Entry 8DCK (electron microscopy, 3.40 A resolution); this record covers chains B and D of the 12 polymer chains in the assembly.

Chain B:
Protein: Alpha-hemolysin translocation ATP-binding protein HlyB
From: Escherichia coli CFT073
UniProt: Q8FDZ8 (HLYB_ECOL6); numbering as in UniProt (aligned over 1-707)
Chain sequence (707 residues; numbered 1 to 707; the number before each row is that of its first residue):
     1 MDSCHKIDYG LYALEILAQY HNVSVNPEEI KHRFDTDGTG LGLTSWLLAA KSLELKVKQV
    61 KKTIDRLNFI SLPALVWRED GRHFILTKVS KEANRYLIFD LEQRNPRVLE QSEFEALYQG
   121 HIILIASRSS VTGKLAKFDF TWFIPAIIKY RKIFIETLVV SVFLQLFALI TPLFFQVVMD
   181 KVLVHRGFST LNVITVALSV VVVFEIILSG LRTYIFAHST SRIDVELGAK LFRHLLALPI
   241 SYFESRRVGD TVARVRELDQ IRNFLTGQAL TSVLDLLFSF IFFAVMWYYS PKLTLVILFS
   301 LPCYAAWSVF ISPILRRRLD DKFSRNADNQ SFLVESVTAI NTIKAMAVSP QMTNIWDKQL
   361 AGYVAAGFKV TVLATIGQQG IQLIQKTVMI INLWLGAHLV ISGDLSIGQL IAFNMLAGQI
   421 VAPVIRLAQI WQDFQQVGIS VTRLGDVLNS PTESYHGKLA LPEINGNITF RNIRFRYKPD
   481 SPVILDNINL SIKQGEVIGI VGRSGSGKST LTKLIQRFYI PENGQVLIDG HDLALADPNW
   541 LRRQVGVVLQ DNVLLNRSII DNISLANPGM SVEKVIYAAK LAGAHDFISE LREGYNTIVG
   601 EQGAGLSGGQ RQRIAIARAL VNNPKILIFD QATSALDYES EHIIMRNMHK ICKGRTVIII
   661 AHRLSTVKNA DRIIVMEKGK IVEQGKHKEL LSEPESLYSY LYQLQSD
Not modelled in the structure: 1-136, 707
Construct notes: engineered mutation Gln631 (Glu in Q8FDZ8)
Ion coordination: Mg2+: Ser509, Gln550 (together with ATP)
Residues lining bound ligands:
  - ATP (adenosine-5'-triphosphate), molecule 1: Glu244, Tyr477, Lys478, Ile484, Arg503, Ser504, Gly505, Ser506, Gly507, Lys508, Ser509, Thr510, Gln550, His662
  - ATP, molecule 2: Leu591, Gly605, Leu606, Ser607, Gly608, Gly609, Gln610, Ala635
Curated features (UniProtKB/Swiss-Prot):
  - active site: His83
  - binding site (ATP): Gly502 to Ser509

Chain D:
Protein: Membrane fusion protein (MFP) family protein
From: Escherichia coli CFT073
UniProt: A0A0H2VCZ1 (A0A0H2VCZ1_ECOL6); residue numbers follow UniProt; this construct covers 1-478
Chain sequence (478 residues; numbered 1 to 478; the number before each row is that of its first residue):
     1 MKTWLMGFSE FLLRYKLVWS ETWKIRKQLD TPVREKDENE FLPAHLELIE TPVSRRPRLV
    61 AYFIMGFLVI AVILSVLGQV EIVATANGKL TLSGRSKEIK PIENSIVKEI IVKEGESVRK
   121 GDVLLKLTAL GAEADTLKTQ SSLLQTRLEQ TRYQILSRSI ELNKLPELKL PDEPYFQNVS
   181 EEEVLRLTSL IKEQFSTWQN QKYQKELNLD KKRAERLTIL ARINRYENLS RVEKSRLDDF
   241 RSLLHKQAIA KHAVLEQENK YVEAANELRV YKSQLEQIES EILSAKEEYQ LVTQLFKNEI
   301 LDKLRQTTDN IELLTLELEK NEERQQASVI RAPVSGKVQQ LKVHTEGGVV TTAETLMVIV
   361 PEDDTLEVTA LVQNKDIGFI NVGQNAIIKV EAFPYTRYGY LVGKVKNINL DAIEDQKLGL
   421 VFNVIVSVEE NDLSTGNKHI PLSSGMAVTA EIKTGMRSVI SYLLSPLEES VTESLHER
Not modelled in the structure: 1-8, 78-478

Chain B / chain D interface:
Residue-residue contacts (33):
  Asp139(B) with Arg14(D), salt bridge
  Phe140(B) with Tyr15(D)
  Thr141(B) with Arg14(D); Tyr15(D)
  Ile144(B) with Val18(D), hydrophobic; Trp19(D), hydrophobic
  Pro145(B) with Thr22(D)
  Ile148(B) with Trp19(D), hydrophobic; Thr22(D)
  Tyr150(B) with Ile49(D)
  Arg151(B) with Arg26(D)
  Ile153(B) with Arg58(D)
  Glu156(B) with Tyr62(D), hydrogen bond
  Phe163(B) with Leu68(D), hydrophobic
  Phe167(B) with Ile64(D), hydrophobic; Leu68(D), hydrophobic
  Phe204(B) with Ile64(D), hydrophobic; Phe67(D), hydrophobic
  Leu208(B) with Ala61(D), hydrophobic; Ile64(D), hydrophobic
  Leu211(B) with Pro57(D), hydrophobic
  Tyr214(B) with Val53(D), hydrophobic
  His218(B) with Thr51(D); Pro52(D); Val53(D)
  Arg222(B) with Leu48(D); Ile49(D), hydrogen bond (side chain-backbone); Glu50(D); Thr51(D), hydrogen bond (side chain-backbone); Pro52(D)
  Val225(B) with Leu48(D), hydrophobic; Ile49(D), hydrophobic
  Glu226(B) with Ile49(D)
Also at the interface, not in a pair above, chain B (26 interface residues in all): Ile147, Lys149, Val159, Val160, Ile207, Ile215
Also at the interface, not in a pair above, chain D (26 interface residues in all): Trp23, Lys27, Leu29, Asp30, His45, Met65, Val69

Summary:
Chain B and chain D each contribute 26 residues to their interface, with 3 hydrogen bonds and 1 salt bridge.
Polar contacts include Asp139(B)-Arg14(D), Glu156(B)-Tyr62(D) and Arg222(B)-Ile49(D). Ligands of chain B: ATP.
Chain B is Alpha-hemolysin translocation ATP-binding protein HlyB and chain D is Membrane fusion protein (MFP)
family protein, both from Escherichia coli CFT073; the structure, Structure of hemolysin A secretion system
HlyB/D complex, ATP-bound, was determined by electron microscopy, deposited together with 7SGR.
